1KOG - chains A and B of the 4 polymer chains in the assembly; structure by X-ray diffraction, 3.50 A resolution.

# Chain A (and B)
Molecule: Threonyl-tRNA synthetase
From: Escherichia coli
Notes: EC 6.1.1.3; fragment: Catalytic and anticodon binding domains (residues 242 to 642); chain B of this document is another copy of the same molecule, construct and numbering; everything in this record applies to it too
UniProt: P0A8M3 (SYT_ECOLI); residues 242-642 here = UniProt positions 242-642
Chain sequence (401 residues; each row starts with the number of its first residue):
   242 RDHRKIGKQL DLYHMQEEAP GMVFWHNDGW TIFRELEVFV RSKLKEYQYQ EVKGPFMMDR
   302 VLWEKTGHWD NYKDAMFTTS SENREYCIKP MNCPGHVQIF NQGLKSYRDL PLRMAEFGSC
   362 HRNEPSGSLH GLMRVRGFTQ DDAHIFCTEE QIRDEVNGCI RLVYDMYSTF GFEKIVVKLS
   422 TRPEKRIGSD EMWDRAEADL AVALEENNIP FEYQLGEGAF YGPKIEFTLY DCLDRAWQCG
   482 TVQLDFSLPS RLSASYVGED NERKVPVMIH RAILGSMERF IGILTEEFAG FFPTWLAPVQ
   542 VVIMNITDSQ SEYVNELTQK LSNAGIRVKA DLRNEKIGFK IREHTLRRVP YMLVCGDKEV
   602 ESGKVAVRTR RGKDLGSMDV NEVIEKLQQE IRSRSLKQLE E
Ion coordination: Zn2+: C334, H385, H511 (together with 5'-O-(N-(L-threonyl)-sulfamoyl)adenosine)
Ligand contacts: 5'-O-(N-(L-threonyl)-sulfamoyl)adenosine (TSB): M332, C334, R363, E365, M374, R375, V376, F379, Q381, D383, A384, H385, Y462, K465, Q479, C480, G481, T482, Q484, H511, R512, A513, L515, G516, S517, R520
Curated features (UniProtKB/Swiss-Prot):
  - binding site (mRNA): K246 to K249, N342 to R349, I547 to D549, N575 to T586, V595 to E600, R609, D615
  - binding site (tRNA(Thr)): H309, R325, Y348, R349
  - binding site (tRNA): Y313 to M317, R363, R375, Y462, Q484, I547 to D549, N575 to R583, R589, V595 to E600, R609
  - binding site (Zn(2+)): C334, H385, H511
  - binding site (AMP): R363 to E365, V376, F379, Q381, Q479, C480, S517, R520
  - modified residue: K286 (N6-acetyllysine)
  - mutagenesis: P296 (P296S: Confers resistance to borrelidin (BN); KM for L-Thr is unchanged, KM for ATP increases to 187 uM, KI for BN increases to 4.5 nM), T307 (T307A: KI for BN increases 10-fold, no change in aminoacylation activity), H309 (H309A: 10-fold increase in KM for Thr for activation, 240-fold decrease in aminoacyl transfer. Cells have a long lag phase and reach stationary phase at a lower cell density ...), C334 (C334S: Does not complement a deletion strain), H337 (H337A: KI for BN increases 12-fold, no change in aminoacylation activity, supports growth in the presence of BN), R363 (R363A: 700-fold decrease in kcat for Thr activation, 1000-fold decrease in kcat of aminoacylation, no change in KM), Q381 (Q381A: 100-fold increase in KM for Thr for activation), H385 (H385A/N: Does not complement a deletion strain), K465 (K465A: 35-fold decrease in kcat for Thr activation, 570-fold decrease in kcat of aminoacylation, no change in KM), Q479 (Q479A: Wild-type Thr activation and aminoacylation), L489 (L489M: Confers resistance to borrelidin (BN); KM for L-thr is unchanged, KM for ATP increases to 163 uM, KI for BN increases to 7.8 nM, supports growth in the presence of BN ...), H511 (H511A/N: Does not complement a deletion strain, has dominant lethal effect in presence of wild-type gene, probably due to repression of the wild-type gene), 1 further mutagenesis entry in UniProt

# Interface between chain A and chain B
Contacting residue pairs - 85 pairs, chain A then chain B:
  H255(A) - Q339(B)
  H255(A) - I340(B)
  H255(A) - Q343(B)
  Q257(A) - Q339(B)
  E258(A) - R325(B)  salt bridge
  E259(A) - M299(B)
  E259(A) - D300(B)  hydrogen bond (backbone-backbone)
  E259(A) - R325(B)
  E259(A) - Y327(B)
  P261(A) - R325(B)
  P261(A) - Y327(B)
  M263(A) - P296(B)  hydrophobic
  M263(A) - F297(B)  hydrophobic
  M263(A) - M298(B)  hydrophobic
  V264(A) - P296(B)
  F265(A) - K294(B)
  F265(A) - P296(B)  hydrophobic
  F265(A) - M299(B)  hydrophobic
  F265(A) - Q339(B)
  F265(A) - I340(B)  hydrophobic
  W266(A) - V293(B)
  W266(A) - K294(B)  hydrogen bond (backbone-backbone)
  W266(A) - I340(B)
  H267(A) - I340(B)
  H267(A) - Q343(B)
  N268(A) - Q291(B)
  N268(A) - E292(B)
  W271(A) - E292(B)  hydrogen bond
  W271(A) - V293(B)
  W271(A) - K294(B)
  R275(A) - R282(B)
  R275(A) - E292(B)  salt bridge
  R282(A) - R275(B)
  K286(A) - S563(B)  hydrogen bond (side chain-backbone)
  Q291(A) - N268(B)
  E292(A) - N268(B)
  E292(A) - W271(B)  hydrogen bond
  E292(A) - R275(B)  salt bridge
  V293(A) - W266(B)
  V293(A) - W271(B)
  K294(A) - F265(B)
  K294(A) - W266(B)  hydrogen bond (backbone-backbone)
  K294(A) - W271(B)
  P296(A) - M263(B)  hydrophobic
  P296(A) - V264(B)
  P296(A) - F265(B)  hydrophobic
  F297(A) - M263(B)  hydrophobic
  F297(A) - S360(B)
  F297(A) - H362(B)
  F297(A) - G378(B)
  M298(A) - M263(B)  hydrophobic
  M299(A) - E259(B)
  M299(A) - F265(B)  hydrophobic
  D300(A) - E259(B)  hydrogen bond (backbone-backbone)
  F318(A) - T320(B)
  T319(A) - T319(B)
  T319(A) - T320(B)
  T320(A) - F318(B)
  T320(A) - T319(B)
  T320(A) - T320(B)  hydrogen bond
  S322(A) - N364(B)
  E323(A) - N364(B)  hydrogen bond
  N324(A) - S367(B)  hydrogen bond
  N324(A) - R377(B)  hydrogen bond
  R325(A) - E258(B)  salt bridge
  R325(A) - E259(B)
  R325(A) - P261(B)
  Y327(A) - E259(B)
  Y327(A) - P261(B)
  Y327(A) - R377(B)
  Q339(A) - Q257(B)
  Q339(A) - F265(B)
  I340(A) - F265(B)  hydrophobic
  I340(A) - W266(B)
  Q343(A) - H255(B)
  Q343(A) - H267(B)
  S360(A) - F297(B)
  H362(A) - F297(B)
  N364(A) - S322(B)
  N364(A) - E323(B)  hydrogen bond
  S367(A) - N324(B)  hydrogen bond
  R377(A) - N324(B)  hydrogen bond
  R377(A) - Y327(B)
  G378(A) - F297(B)
  S563(A) - K286(B)  hydrogen bond (backbone-side chain)
Also at the interface, not in a pair above, chain A (47 interface residues in all): A260, G295, S321, I329, G336
Also at the interface, not in a pair above, chain B (47 interface residues in all): A260, G295, S321, I329, G336

# Summary
The chain A/chain B interface involves 47 residues from each chain; the contacts include 15 hydrogen bonds and
4 salt bridges. Polar pairs include E258(A)-R325(B), R275(A)-E292(B) and W271(A)-E292(B). Chain A binds
5'-O-(N-(L-threonyl)-sulfamoyl)adenosine.
Both chains are Threonyl-tRNA synthetase (Escherichia coli). Entry 1KOG (Crystal structure of E. coli
threonyl-tRNA synthetase interacting with the essential domain of its mRNA operator) was determined by X-ray
diffraction.
